8GIM - chains C and J of the 6 polymer chains in the assembly; structure by X-ray diffraction, 2.63 A resolution.

# Chain C
Name: Cyclic GMP-AMP synthase
Source organism: Mus musculus
Notes: EC 2.7.7.86; fragment: catalytic domain, residues 147-507
UniProtKB: Q8C6L5 (CGAS_MOUSE); residues 147-507 here = UniProt positions 147-507
Sequence (364 residues; row label = number of the first residue in the row):
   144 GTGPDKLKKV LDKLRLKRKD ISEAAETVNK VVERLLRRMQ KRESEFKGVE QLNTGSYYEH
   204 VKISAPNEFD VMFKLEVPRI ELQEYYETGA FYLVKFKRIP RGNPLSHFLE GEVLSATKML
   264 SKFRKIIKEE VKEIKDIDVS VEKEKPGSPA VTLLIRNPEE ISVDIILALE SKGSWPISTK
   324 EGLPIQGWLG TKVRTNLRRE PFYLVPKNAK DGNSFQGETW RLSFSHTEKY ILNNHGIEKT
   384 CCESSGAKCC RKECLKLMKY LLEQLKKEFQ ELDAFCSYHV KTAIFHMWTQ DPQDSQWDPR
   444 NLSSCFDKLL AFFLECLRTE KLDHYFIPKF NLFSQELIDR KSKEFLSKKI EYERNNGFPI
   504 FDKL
Unresolved in the structure: 144-147, 240-246, 252-255, 507
Differences from the reference sequence: expression tag (144-146)
Ion coordination: Mg2+ site 1: Glu211, Asp213, Asp307 (together with ATP); Mg2+ site 2: Glu211, Asp213 (together with ATP); Zn2+: His378, Cys384, Cys385, Cys392
Small-molecule neighbours: ATP (adenosine-5'-triphosphate): Gly198, Ser199, Glu202, Lys205, Glu211, Asp213, Arg364, Ser368, Glu371, Lys402, Ser420, Tyr421, Lys424, His467
UniProt features mapped onto this chain:
  - region: Lys372 to Lys395 (DNA-binding)
  - motif: Leu154 to Leu159 (Nuclear export signal), Asp281 to Ser291 (Nuclear localization signal)
  - binding site (GTP): Thr197, Asp307, Arg364 to Glu371
  - binding site (ATP): Ser199, Glu371, Lys402, Ser420 to Lys424
  - binding site (Mg(2+)): Glu211, Asp213, Asp307
  - binding site (2',3'-cGAMP): Asp213, Gly290, Asp307, Lys350, Arg364 to Ser366
  - binding site (Zn(2+)): His378, Cys384, Cys385, Cys392
  - site: Arg241 (Arginine-anchor), Asp307, Ile308 (Cleavage)
  - modified residue: Lys156 (N6-lactoyllysine), Glu176 (PolyADP-ribosyl glutamic acid), Ser199 (Phosphoserine), Tyr201 (Phosphotyrosine), Glu272 (5-glutamyl polyglutamate), Ser291 (Phosphoserine), Glu302 (5-glutamyl glutamate), Lys372 (N6-acetyllysine), Lys382 (N6-acetyllysine), Lys402 (N6-acetyllysine), Ser420 (Phosphoserine), Lys491 (N6-methyllysine)
  - lipidation (S-palmitoyl cysteine): Cys392, Cys393, Cys459
  - cross-link (Glycyl lysine isopeptide (Lys-Gly)): Lys217 (interchain with G-Cter in SUMO), Lys271 (interchain with G-Cter in ubiquitin), Lys335 (interchain with G-Cter in SUMO), Lys372 (interchain with G-Cter in SUMO), Lys382 (interchain with G-Cter in SUMO), Lys399 (interchain with G-Cter in ubiquitin), Lys402 (interchain with G-Cter in ubiquitin), Lys409 (interchain with G-Cter in ubiquitin), Lys410 (interchain with G-Cter in ubiquitin), Lys464 (interchain with G-Cter in SUMO)
  - mutagenesis: Lys156 (K156Q: Mimics lactylation; knockin mice show higher mortality following HSV-1 infection), Asn172 (N172K: Induces alteration of the DNA-binding surface and leads to decreased synthesis of cyclic GMP-AMP (cGAMP); when associated with L-180), Glu176 (E176A: Abolished poly-ADP-ribosylation by PARP1, stimulating interferon production in knockin mice), Arg180 (R180L: Induces alteration of the DNA-binding surface and leads to decreased synthesis of cyclic GMP-AMP (cGAMP); when associated with K-182), Gly198 (G198A: Abolishes stimulation of interferon production; when associated with A-199), Ser199 (S199A: Abolishes stimulation of interferon production; when associated with A-199), Tyr201 (Y201E: Phosphomimetic mutant; reduced translocation to the nucleus following treatment with etoposide), Glu211 to Asp213 (Abolished nucleotidyltransferase activity. Does not affect nuclear localization and tethering to chromatin), Glu211 (E211A: Abolishes ability to promote type-I interferon production), Asp213 (D213A: Abolishes ability to promote type-I interferon production), Lys217 (K217R: Reduced sumoylation), Arg222 (R222E: Impaired tethering to chromatin, leading to constitutive activation in the absence of DNA), 31 further mutagenesis entries in UniProt
From the paper describing this entry:
  - mutagenesis - E211Q/D213N: abolished catalytic activity
  - binding site for ATP: Ser368, Glu371, Lys424
  - specificity-determining residues: His467 (proposed by the authors, not directly observed)
  - mutagenesis - R364A (33-fold), H467A: decreased catalytic activity on ATP/GTP
  - mutagenesis - H467A (2-fold): increased catalytic activity on GTP/GTP
  - specificity-determining residues: Ile309, Arg364
  - mutagenesis - R364A (10-fold): decreased catalytic activity on GTP/GTP
  - mutagenesis - R364A (4-fold): increased catalytic activity on ATP/ATP

# Chain J
Molecule: Palindromic DNA18
Sequence (18 nucleotides; row label = number of the first residue in the row):
     1 ATCTGTACAT GTACAGAT

# Interface between chain C and chain J
Residue-residue contacts (15):
  Lys151(C) with DT2(J), phosphate contact
  Arg161(C) with DA7(J), base contact; DC8(J), hydrogen bond to the base; DA9(J), sugar contact
  Ser165(C) with DA9(J), hydrogen bond to the phosphate; DT10(J), hydrogen bond to the phosphate
  Ala168(C) with DT10(J), phosphate contact; DG11(J), phosphate contact
  Asn172(C) with DG11(J), hydrogen bond to the phosphate
  Asn196(C) with DT12(J), hydrogen bond to the phosphate
  Tyr200(C) with DT10(J), hydrogen bond to the phosphate; DG11(J), hydrogen bond to the phosphate
  Tyr201(C) with DG11(J), phosphate contact; DT12(J), phosphate contact
  Lys372(C) with DT12(J), salt bridge to the phosphate
Other interface residues (no listed pair), chain C (10 interface residues in all): Ile164

# Overview
10 residues of chain C face 7 of chain J across their interface, with 7 hydrogen bonds and 1 salt bridge.
Among the polar pairs are Arg161(C)-DC8(J), Ser165(C)-DA9(J) and Ser165(C)-DT10(J). From the paper: a binding
site for ATP at Ser368(C), Glu371(C) and Lys424(C); R364A and H467A of chain C reduce catalytic activity on
ATP/GTP.
Here chain C is Cyclic GMP-AMP synthase (Mus musculus) and chain J is Palindromic DNA18. Entry 8GIM (Structure
of Ternary Complex of mouse cGAS with dsDNA and Bound ATP: with 10mM Mg2+) was determined by X-ray diffraction
together with 7UUX, 7UXW, 7UYQ, 7UYZ, 7UZR, 7V0W and 14 further entries from the same study.
